4UMN - chains A and B of the 4 polymer chains in the assembly; structure by X-ray diffraction, 1.99 A resolution.

# Chain A (and B)
Protein: E3 ubiquitin-protein ligase Mdm2
From: Homo sapiens
Notes: EC 2.3.2.27; fragment: p53 binding domain, residues 6-125; chain B of this document is another copy of the same molecule, construct and numbering; everything in this record applies to it too
UniProtKB: Q00987 (MDM2_HUMAN); residues 6-125 here = UniProt positions 6-125
Sequence (120 residues; numbered 6 to 125; the number before each row is that of its first residue):
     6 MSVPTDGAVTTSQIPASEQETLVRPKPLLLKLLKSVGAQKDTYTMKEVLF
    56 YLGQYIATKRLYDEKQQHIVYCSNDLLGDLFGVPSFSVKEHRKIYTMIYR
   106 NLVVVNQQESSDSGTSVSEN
Not modelled in the structure: 6-17, 113-125 (chain B: 6-17, 111-125)
Differences from the reference sequence: conflict A62 (Met in Q00987)
UniProt features mapped onto this chain:
  - mutagenesis: G58 (G58A: No effect on its ability to induce apoptosis)
From the paper describing this entry:
  - conformationally variable residues (side-chain flip): P20 to Q24, F55, Y100
  - contacts within the chain: I19-Y100

# Chain A / chain B interface
Residue-residue contacts (29):
  S40(A) with R65(B), hydrogen bond (backbone-side chain); E69(B)
  V41(A) with R65(B); Y67(B); E69(B); Q72(B), hydrogen bond (backbone-side chain)
  G42(A) with E69(B), hydrogen bond (backbone-side chain); Q72(B)
  Q59(A) with Y67(B), hydrogen bond; Q72(B), hydrogen bond
  A62(A) with A62(B), hydrophobic; T63(B), hydrogen bond (backbone-side chain)
  T63(A) with A62(B), hydrogen bond (side chain-backbone); T63(B); R65(B); Y67(B), hydrogen bond
  R65(A) with T63(B), hydrogen bond (side chain-backbone); K64(B)
  Y67(A) with V41(B); Q59(B), hydrogen bond; T63(B), hydrogen bond
  E69(A) with S40(B); V41(B); G42(B)
  K70(A) with Q44(B), hydrogen bond (backbone-side chain)
  Q72(A) with V41(B), hydrogen bond (side chain-backbone); G42(B); Y56(B); Q59(B), hydrogen bond
Interface residues without a listed pair, chain A (13 interface residues in all): K39, Y56

# In short
Chain A and chain B each contribute 13 residues to their interface; the contacts include 14 hydrogen bonds.
Polar pairs include S40(A)-R65(B), V41(A)-Q72(B) and G42(A)-E69(B). UniProt lists one mutagenesis site on
chain A. From the paper: conformational variability at P20(A), F55(A) and Y100(A); contacts within the chain
involving I19(A) and Y100(A).
Chain A and chain B are both E3 ubiquitin-protein ligase Mdm2 (Homo sapiens); the structure, Structure of a
stapled peptide antagonist bound to Nutlin-resistant Mdm2, was determined by X-ray diffraction.
